PDB entry 7NGF | electron microscopy, 5.60 A resolution (low resolution: residue-level contacts below are approximate; hydrogen-bond / salt-bridge calls are withheld) | chains A and G of the 7 polymer chains in the assembly

Chain A:
Name: Lon protease homolog, mitochondrial
From: Homo sapiens
Notes: EC 3.4.21.53
UniProt: P36776 (LONM_HUMAN); residue numbers follow UniProt; this construct covers 123-948
Amino-acid sequence (826 residues; numbered 123 to 948; the number before each row is that of its first residue):
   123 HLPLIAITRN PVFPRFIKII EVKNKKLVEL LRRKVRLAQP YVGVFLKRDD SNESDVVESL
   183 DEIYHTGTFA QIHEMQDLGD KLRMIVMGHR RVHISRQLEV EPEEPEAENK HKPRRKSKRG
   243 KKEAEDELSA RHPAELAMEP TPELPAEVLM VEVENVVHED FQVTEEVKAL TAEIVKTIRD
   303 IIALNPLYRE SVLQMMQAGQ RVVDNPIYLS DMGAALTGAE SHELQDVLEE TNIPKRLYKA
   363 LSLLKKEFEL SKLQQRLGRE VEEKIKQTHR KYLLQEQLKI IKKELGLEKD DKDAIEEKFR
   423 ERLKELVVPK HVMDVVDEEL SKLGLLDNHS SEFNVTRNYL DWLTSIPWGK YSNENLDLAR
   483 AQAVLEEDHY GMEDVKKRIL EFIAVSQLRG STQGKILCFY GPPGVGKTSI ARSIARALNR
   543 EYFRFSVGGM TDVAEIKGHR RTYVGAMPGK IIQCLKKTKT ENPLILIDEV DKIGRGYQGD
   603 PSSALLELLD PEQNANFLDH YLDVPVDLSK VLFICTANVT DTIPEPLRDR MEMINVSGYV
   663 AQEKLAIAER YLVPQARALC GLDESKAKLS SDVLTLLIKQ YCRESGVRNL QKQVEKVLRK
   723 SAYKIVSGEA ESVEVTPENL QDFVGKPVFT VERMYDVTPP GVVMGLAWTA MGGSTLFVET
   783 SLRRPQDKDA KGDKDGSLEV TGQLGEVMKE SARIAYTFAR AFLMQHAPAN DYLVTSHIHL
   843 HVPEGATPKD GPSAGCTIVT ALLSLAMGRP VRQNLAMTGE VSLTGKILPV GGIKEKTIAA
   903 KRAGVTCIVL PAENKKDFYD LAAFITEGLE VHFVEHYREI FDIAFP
Unresolved in the structure: 222-271
Ion coordination: Mg2+: Thr530 (together with ATP)
Small-molecule neighbours: ATP (adenosine-5'-triphosphate): Asp490, His491, Tyr492, Met494, Pro524, Pro525, Gly526, Val527, Gly528, Lys529, Thr530, Ser531, Tyr661, Ile669, Tyr673, Arg710
Swiss-Prot annotation at these positions:
  - active site: Ser855, Lys898
  - binding site (ATP): Gly523 to Thr530
  - natural variant: Glu476 (E476A: In CODASS), Ser631 (S631Y: In CODASS), Ala670 (A670V: In CODASS), Arg672 (R672C: In CODASS), Pro676 (P676S: In CODASS), Arg679 (R679H: In CODASS), Arg721 (R721G: In CODASS), Ala724 (A724V: In CODASS), Pro749 (P749S: In CODASS), Gly767 (G767E: In CODASS), Ile927 (deletion: In CODASS)
  - mutagenesis: Lys529 (K529R: Abolishes ATPase activity, and presumably ATP-driven protein unfolding, but does not block access to the proteolytic active site or prevent a substrate from binding to it), Trp770 (W770A: Has low basal, but normal stimulated ATPase activity, and retains peptidase activity; W770P: Has normal basal, but low stimulated ATPase activity, and abolishes peptidase activity), Ser855 (S855A: Lacks both ATPase and protease activity, but retains DNA binding activity), Thr880 (T880V: Enhances the basal, but not the stimulated ATPase activity), Gly893 (G893A: Has low basal, but normal stimulated ATPase activity, and retains peptidase activity; G893P: Has normal basal, but low stimulated ATPase activity, and abolishes peptidase activity), Gly894 (G894A/S: Enhances the basal, but not the stimulated ATPase activity, and retains peptidase activity; G894P: Enhances the basal, but not the stimulated ATPase activity, and abolishes peptidase activity)
From the paper describing this entry:
  - mutagenesis - K529R, E591Q, T803V, E812A, S855A: abolished catalytic activity (proteolytic activity)
  - mutagenesis - S855A: unchanged catalytic activity (ATPase activity)
  - catalytic residues: Thr803, His841, His843, Ser855
  - catalytic residues: Glu801, Arg815, Lys898 (proposed by the authors, not directly observed)
  - mutagenesis - T803V: decreased catalytic activity on ATPase
  - mutagenesis - H841F, H843F: abolished catalytic activity on proteolytically
  - mutagenesis - E801A: decreased catalytic activity (protease activity)
  - mutagenesis - E801A, E812A: decreased catalytic activity (ATPase activity)
  - mutagenesis - K529R, E591Q: abolished catalytic activity on ATPase

Chain G:
Name: substrate protein chain:G
From: Homo sapiens
Amino-acid sequence (55 residues; row label = number of the first residue in the row; X marks 55 residues of unknown identity (built as UNK)):
    64 XXXXXXXXXX XXXXXXXXXX XXXXXXXXXX XXXXXXXXXX XXXXXXXXXX XXXXX
Unresolved in the structure: 87-118

How chain A and chain G interact:
Chain A residues in contact with chain G, 5 residues: His391, Thr564, Tyr565, Val566, Tyr599

Overview:
Chain A and chain G make no direct contact in this assembly. Bound to chain A: ATP. The paper reports
catalytic residues Thr803(A), His841(A) and His843(A) among others; K529R, E591Q and T803V of chain A, among
others, abolish catalytic activity (proteolytic activity); 8 substitutions were tested in all.
Here chain A is Lon protease homolog, mitochondrial and chain G is substrate protein chain:G, both from Homo
sapiens. Entry 7NGF (P2c-state of wild type human mitochondrial LONP1 protease with bound endogenous substrate
protein and in presence ...) was determined by electron microscopy (same publication as 7NFY, 7NG4, 7NG5 and
7NGC).
